PDB entry 3KES | X-ray diffraction, 2.10 A resolution | chain A

# Chain A
Protein: Nucleoporin NUP145
Source organism: Saccharomyces cerevisiae
Notes: EC 3.4.21.-; fragment: residues 442 to 605
UniProt: P49687 (NU145_YEAST); residue numbers follow UniProt; this construct covers 442-605
Sequence (174 residues; each row starts with the number of its first residue):
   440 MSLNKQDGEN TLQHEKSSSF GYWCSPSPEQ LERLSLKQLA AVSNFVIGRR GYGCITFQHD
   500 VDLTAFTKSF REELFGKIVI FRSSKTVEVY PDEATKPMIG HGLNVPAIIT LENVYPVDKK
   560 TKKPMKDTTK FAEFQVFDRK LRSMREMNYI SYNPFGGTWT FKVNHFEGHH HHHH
Not modelled in the structure: 440-458, 557-562, 607-613
Construct notes: expression tag (440-441, 606-613)
Modified / non-standard residues: Mse-440 (selenomethionine); Mse-537, Mse-564, Mse-583, Mse-586 (selenomethionine; parent Met)
Curated features (UniProtKB/Swiss-Prot):
  - mutagenesis: His-604 (H604P: Loss of autocatalytic cleavage; when associated with L-608), Phe-605 (F605S: Loss of autocatalytic cleavage; when associated with R-608)
From the paper describing this entry:
  - post-translational modification sites: Phe-605 (citing earlier work)

# In short
From UniProt: 2 mutagenesis sites. The paper reports a modification site at Phe-605.
Chain A is Nucleoporin NUP145 (Saccharomyces cerevisiae); the structure, Crystal structure of the
autoproteolytic domain from the nuclear pore complex component NUP145 from Saccharomyces cerevisiae ..., was
determined by X-ray diffraction (same publication as 3KEP).
